2WS4 - chains A and B; structure by X-ray diffraction, 1.90 A resolution.

== Chain A ==
Name: Insulin A chain
Reference sequence: P01308 (INS_HUMAN); residues 1-21 here correspond to UniProt positions 90-110 (UniProt number = residue number + 89)
Amino-acid sequence (21 residues; numbered 1 to 21; the number before each row is that of its first residue):
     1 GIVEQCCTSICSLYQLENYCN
Disulfide bonds: Cys6-Cys11

== Chain B ==
Name: Insulin B chain
Reference sequence: P01308 (INS_HUMAN); residues 1-26 here correspond to UniProt positions 25-50 (UniProt number = residue number + 24)
Amino-acid sequence (26 residues; row label = number of the first residue in the row):
     1 FVNQHLCGSHLVEALYLVCGERGFFP
Unresolved in the structure: 1
Differences from the reference sequence: engineered mutation Pro26 (Tyr50 in P01308)
Reported in the primary citation:
  - conformationally variable residues (order/disorder transition): Gly20 to Pro26

== How chain A and chain B interact ==
Disulfides between the chains: Cys7(A)-Cys7(B), Cys20(A)-Cys19(B)
Contacting residue pairs (26):
  Ile2(A) - Leu15(B)  hydrophobic
  Cys6(A) - His5(B)
  Cys6(A) - Leu6(B)  hydrogen bond (backbone-backbone)
  Cys7(A) - His5(B)
  Cys7(A) - Leu6(B)  hydrogen bond (backbone-backbone)
  Cys7(A) - Cys7(B)  disulfide
  Thr8(A) - His5(B)  hydrogen bond (backbone-side chain)
  Ser9(A) - His5(B)
  Ile10(A) - Gln4(B)
  Ile10(A) - His5(B)
  Leu13(A) - Val18(B)  hydrophobic
  Leu16(A) - Leu11(B)  hydrophobic
  Leu16(A) - Ala14(B)  hydrophobic
  Leu16(A) - Leu15(B)  hydrophobic
  Leu16(A) - Val18(B)  hydrophobic
  Glu17(A) - Val18(B)
  Asn18(A) - Phe25(B)
  Tyr19(A) - Phe24(B)
  Tyr19(A) - Phe25(B)  hydrogen bond (backbone-backbone)
  Tyr19(A) - Pro26(B)
  Cys20(A) - Cys19(B)  disulfide
  Cys20(A) - Phe25(B)
  Asn21(A) - Arg22(B)
  Asn21(A) - Gly23(B)  hydrogen bond (backbone-backbone)
  Asn21(A) - Phe24(B)
  Asn21(A) - Phe25(B)
Interface residues without a listed pair, chain A (14 interface residues in all): Val3

== Summary ==
The chain A/chain B interface involves 14 residues from each chain, with 2 disulfide bonds and 5 hydrogen
bonds. Among the polar pairs are Thr8(A)-His5(B), Cys6(A)-Leu6(B) and Cys7(A)-Leu6(B). The paper reports
conformational variability at Gly20(B).
Chain A is Insulin A chain and chain B is Insulin B chain; the structure, Semi-synthetic analogue of human
insulin ProB26-DTI in monomer form, was determined by X-ray diffraction (same publication as 2WRU, 2WRV, 2WRW,
2WRX, 2WS0, 2WS1, 2WS6 and 2WS7).
